2ZAK - chains A and B; structure by X-ray diffraction, 2.01 A resolution.

# Chain A (and B)
Protein: L-asparaginase precursor
From: Escherichia coli
Notes: EC 3.4.19.5, 3.5.1.1; chain B of this document is another copy of the same molecule, construct and numbering; everything in this record applies to it too
UniProt: P37595 (ASGX_ECOLI); residues 2-321 here = UniProt positions 2-321
Chain sequence (320 residues; each row starts with the number of its first residue):
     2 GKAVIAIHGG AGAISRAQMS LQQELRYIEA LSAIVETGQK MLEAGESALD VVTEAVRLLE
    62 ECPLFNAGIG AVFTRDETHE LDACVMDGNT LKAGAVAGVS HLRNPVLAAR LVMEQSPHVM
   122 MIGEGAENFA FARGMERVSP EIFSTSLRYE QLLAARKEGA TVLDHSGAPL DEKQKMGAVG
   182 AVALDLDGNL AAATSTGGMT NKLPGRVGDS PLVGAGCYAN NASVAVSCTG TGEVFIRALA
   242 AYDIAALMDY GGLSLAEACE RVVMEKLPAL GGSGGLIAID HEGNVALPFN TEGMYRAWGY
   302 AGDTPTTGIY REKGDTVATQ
Disordered / not traced: 164-177, 314-321 (chain B: 159-177, 314-321)
Differences from the reference sequence: engineered mutation A179 (Thr in P37595)
Ion coordination: Na+: L60, E61, C63, F66, A68, I70
Swiss-Prot annotation at these positions:
  - binding site (substrate): R207 to D210, T230 to G233
What the authors report for this chain:
  - mutagenesis - T179A: abolished catalytic activity
  - Na+ coordination: L60 to I70

# Interface between chain A and chain B
Pairs across the interface (72):
  M87(A) - R238(B)
  T91(A) - R238(B)  hydrogen bond (backbone-side chain)
  L92(A) - R238(B)  hydrogen bond (backbone-side chain)
  K93(A) - R238(B)
  A98(A) - I123(B)
  P118(A) - E234(B)
  H119(A) - L204(B)
  H119(A) - R207(B)
  H119(A) - E234(B)  salt bridge
  V120(A) - E234(B)
  V120(A) - R238(B)
  M121(A) - R207(B)
  M121(A) - V208(B)  hydrogen bond (backbone-backbone)
  M122(A) - L204(B)  hydrophobic
  M122(A) - P205(B)
  M122(A) - G206(B)
  M122(A) - R207(B)
  I123(A) - A98(B)
  I123(A) - G99(B)
  I123(A) - I123(B)  hydrophobic
  I123(A) - G206(B)  hydrogen bond (backbone-backbone)
  I123(A) - V208(B)  hydrophobic
  G126(A) - P205(B)
  M200(A) - H119(B)
  L204(A) - H119(B)
  L204(A) - M122(B)  hydrophobic
  P205(A) - M122(B)
  P205(A) - G126(B)
  G206(A) - M121(B)
  G206(A) - M122(B)
  G206(A) - I123(B)  hydrogen bond (backbone-backbone)
  R207(A) - H119(B)
  R207(A) - M121(B)
  R207(A) - M122(B)
  V208(A) - M121(B)  hydrogen bond (backbone-backbone)
  V208(A) - I123(B)  hydrophobic
  L213(A) - M121(B)  hydrophobic
  L213(A) - L213(B)  hydrophobic
  V214(A) - I237(B)  hydrophobic
  V214(A) - L240(B)
  G215(A) - L240(B)
  E234(A) - P118(B)
  E234(A) - H119(B)  salt bridge
  E234(A) - V120(B)
  I237(A) - V120(B)  hydrophobic
  I237(A) - V214(B)  hydrophobic
  R238(A) - T91(B)  hydrogen bond (side chain-backbone)
  R238(A) - L92(B)  hydrogen bond (side chain-backbone)
  R238(A) - K93(B)
  R238(A) - V120(B)
  L240(A) - V214(B)
  L240(A) - Y219(B)  hydrophobic
  L240(A) - L240(B)  hydrophobic
  L240(A) - Y243(B)  hydrophobic
  Y243(A) - L240(B)  hydrophobic
  Y243(A) - Y243(B)  hydrophobic
  Y243(A) - D244(B)  hydrogen bond
  D244(A) - Y243(B)  hydrogen bond
  D244(A) - Y251(B)  hydrogen bond
  A247(A) - A247(B)  hydrophobic
  A247(A) - Y251(B)
  L248(A) - Y251(B)
  Y251(A) - D244(B)  hydrogen bond
  Y251(A) - A247(B)
  Y251(A) - L248(B)
  Y251(A) - Y251(B)
  Y251(A) - G252(B)
  Y251(A) - R262(B)
  Y251(A) - K267(B)  hydrogen bond
  G252(A) - Y251(B)
  K267(A) - Y243(B)
  K267(A) - Y251(B)  hydrogen bond
Interface residues without a listed pair, chain A (38 interface residues in all): G99, A127, F130, Y219, A239, L271
Interface residues without a listed pair, chain B (38 interface residues in all): M87, F130, M200, G215, A239, L271

# In short
The chain A/chain B interface involves 38 residues from each chain, with 14 hydrogen bonds and 2 salt bridges.
Among the polar pairs are H119(A)-E234(B), T91(A)-R238(B) and L92(A)-R238(B). Curated annotation (UniProt)
lists 8 substrate-binding residues on chain A. The paper reports that T179A of chain A abolishes catalytic
activity; Na+ coordination by L60(A).
Both chains are L-asparaginase precursor (Escherichia coli). Entry 2ZAK (Orthorhombic crystal structure of
precursor E. coli isoaspartyl peptidase/L-asparaginase (EcAIII) with active-site T179A mutation) was
determined by X-ray diffraction together with 1JN9 and 1K2X from the same study.
